Entry 7XAV (electron microscopy, 2.87 A resolution); this record covers chains B and E of the 6 polymer chains in the assembly.

Chain B:
Name: Guanine nucleotide-binding protein G(i) subunit alpha-1
Source organism: Homo sapiens
Reference sequence: P63096 (GNAI1_HUMAN); numbering as in UniProt (aligned over 1-354)
Chain sequence (354 residues; numbered 1 to 354; the number before each row is that of its first residue):
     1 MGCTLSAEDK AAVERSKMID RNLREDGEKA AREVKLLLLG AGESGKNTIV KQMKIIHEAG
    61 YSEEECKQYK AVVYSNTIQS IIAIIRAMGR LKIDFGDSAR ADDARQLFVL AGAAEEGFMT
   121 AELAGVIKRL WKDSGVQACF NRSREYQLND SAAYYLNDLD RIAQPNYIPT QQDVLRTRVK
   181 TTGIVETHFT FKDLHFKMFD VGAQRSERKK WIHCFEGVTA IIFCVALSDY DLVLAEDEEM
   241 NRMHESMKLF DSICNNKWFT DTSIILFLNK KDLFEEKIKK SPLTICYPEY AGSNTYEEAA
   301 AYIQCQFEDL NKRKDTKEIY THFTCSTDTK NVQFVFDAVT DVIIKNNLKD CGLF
Unresolved in the structure: 1-5, 55-181
Sequence notes: conflict Asn47 (Ser in P63096), Ala203 (Gly in P63096), Ser326 (Ala in P63096)
UniProt features mapped onto this chain:
  - region: Lys35 to Lys46, Thr48 (G1 motif), Asp173 to Thr181 (G2 motif), Phe196 to Gly202, Gln204, Arg205 (G3 motif), Ile265 to Asp272 (G4 motif), Thr324, Cys325, Thr327 to Thr329 (G5 motif)
  - binding site (GTP): Glu43 to Lys46, Thr48, Ser151, Leu175 to Thr181, Asp200 to Gly202, Gln204, Asn269 to Asp272
  - binding site (Mg(2+)): Thr181
  - modified residue: Arg178 (ADP-ribosylarginine), Gln204 (Deamidated glutamine), Cys351 (ADP-ribosylcysteine)
  - lipidation: Gly2 (N-myristoyl glycine), Cys3 (S-palmitoyl cysteine)
  - natural variant: Gly40 (G40C: In NEDHISB; G40R: In NEDHISB), Gly45 (G45D: In NEDHISB), Thr48 (T48I: In NEDHISB; T48K: In NEDHISB), Gln52 (Q52P: In NEDHISB), Ser75 (deletion: In NEDHISB; uncertain significance), Gln172 (deletion: In NEDHISB), Asp173 (D173V: In NEDHISB), Glu186 to Phe189 (deletion: In NEDHISB; uncertain significance), Cys224 (C224Y: In NEDHISB), Lys270 (K270N: In NEDHISB; K270R: In NEDHISB), Asp272 (D272G: In NEDHISB), Val332 (V332E: In NEDHISB; uncertain significance)
  - mutagenesis: Gly42 (G42R: Abolishes switch to an activated conformation and dissociation from beta and gamma subunits upon GTP binding. Abolishes interaction with RGS family members), Glu116 (E116L: Enhances interaction (inactive GDP-bound) with RGS14), Gln147 (Q147L: Enhances interaction (inactive GDP-bound) with RGS14), Glu245 (E245L: Enhances interaction (inactive GDP-bound) with RGS14)

Chain E:
Name: ScFv16
Notes: antibody fragment or engineered binder
Chain sequence (304 residues; row label = number of the first residue in the row; note: 14 numbers in that range are skipped by the numbering (no residue carries them; nothing is unmodelled there); a row labelled like 121A-121O holds insertion residues (121A, then the next letters in order); numbers below 1 keep their minus sign (Met-36 is residue -36)):
   -36 MLLVNQSHQG FNKEHTSKMV SAIVLYVLLA AAAHSAFDVQ LVESGGGLVQ PGGSRKLSCS
    24 ASGFAFSSFG MHWVRQAPEK GLEWVAYISS GSGTIYYADT VKGRFTISRD DPKNTLFLQM
    84 TSLRSEDTAM YYCVRSIYYY GSSPFDFWGQ GTTLTVSS
121A-121O GGGGSGGGGSGGGGS
   136 SDIVMTQATS SVPVTPGESV SISCRSSKSL LHSNGNTYLY WFLQRPGQSP QLLIYRMSNL
   196 ASGVPDRFSG SGSGTAFTLT ISRLEAEDVG VYYCMQHLEY PLTFGAGTKL ELVDENLYFQ
   256 GASHHHHHHH H
Unresolved in the structure: -36 to 0, 121A-121O, 248-266
Disulfides: Cys22-Cys96, Cys159-Cys229

How chain B and chain E interact:
Residue-residue contacts (23; chain B residue first):
  Ser6(B) with His167(E); Asn169(E); Tyr173(E), hydrogen bond
  Ala7(B) with His232(E); Leu233(E); Tyr235(E), hydrophobic
  Glu8(B) with Tyr101(E); Tyr173(E); Tyr175(E), hydrogen bond; Arg191(E), salt bridge; His232(E), salt bridge
  Asp9(B) with Asn169(E)
  Ala11(B) with Tyr50(E); Tyr101(E)
  Ala12(B) with Tyr101(E)
  Glu14(B) with Ser52(E), hydrogen bond; Ser53(E); Gly56(E)
  Arg15(B) with Ser31(E); Tyr101(E); Tyr102(E)
  Met18(B) with Ser53(E); Gly54(E)
Also at the interface, not in a pair above, chain E (20 interface residues in all): Thr57, Ile100, Pro107, Glu234

Summary:
9 residues of chain B face 20 of chain E across their interface, with 3 hydrogen bonds and 2 salt bridges.
Among the polar pairs are Glu8(B)-Arg191(E), Glu8(B)-His232(E) and Ser6(B)-Tyr173(E).
Here chain B is Guanine nucleotide-binding protein G(i) subunit alpha-1 (Homo sapiens) and chain E is ScFv16.
Entry 7XAV (Structure of somatostatin receptor 2 bound with lanreotide) was determined by electron microscopy,
deposited together with 7XAT and 7XAU.
